3ROV - chains F and H of the 12 polymer chains in the assembly; structure by X-ray diffraction, 2.30 A resolution.

[Chain F (and H)]
Protein: Insulin
Notes: chain H of this document is another copy of the same molecule, construct and numbering; everything in this record applies to it too
UniProt: P01308 (INS_HUMAN); residues 1-30 here correspond to UniProt positions 25-54 (UniProt number = residue number + 24)
Chain sequence (30 residues; row label = number of the first residue in the row):
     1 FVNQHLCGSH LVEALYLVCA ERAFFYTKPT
Sequence notes: engineered mutation Ala-20 (Gly44 in P01308), Ala-23 (Gly47 in P01308), Lys-28 (Pro52 in P01308), Pro-29 (Lys53 in P01308)
Modified / non-standard residues: Ala-20 (D-alanine; DAL); Ala-23 (D-alanine; DAL)
Ion coordination: Zn2+: His-10 (shared with 1 residue of chain B; 1 residue of chain J)
Small-molecule neighbours: phenol (IPH): Cys-7, His-10, Leu-11, Ala-14

[Interface between chain F and chain H]
Pairs across the interface (31):
  Gln-4(F) / Tyr-16(H)
  His-5(F) / Tyr-16(H)  hydrogen bond (backbone-side chain)
  Gly-8(F) / Tyr-16(H)
  Ser-9(F) / Tyr-16(H)
  Val-12(F) / Val-12(H)
  Val-12(F) / Glu-13(H)
  Val-12(F) / Tyr-16(H)  hydrophobic
  Glu-13(F) / Ser-9(H)
  Glu-13(F) / Glu-13(H)
  Tyr-16(F) / Gln-4(H)
  Tyr-16(F) / His-5(H)  hydrogen bond (side chain-backbone)
  Tyr-16(F) / Gly-8(H)
  Tyr-16(F) / Ser-9(H)
  Tyr-16(F) / Val-12(H)  hydrophobic
  Tyr-16(F) / Tyr-26(H)  hydrophobic
  Tyr-16(F) / Lys-28(H)  hydrogen bond
  Ala-20(F) / Lys-28(H)
  Glu-21(F) / Thr-27(H)
  Glu-21(F) / Lys-28(H)
  Glu-21(F) / Pro-29(H)
  Ala-23(F) / Tyr-26(H)
  Phe-24(F) / Phe-25(H)
  Phe-24(F) / Tyr-26(H)  hydrogen bond (backbone-backbone)
  Phe-25(F) / Phe-24(H)
  Phe-25(F) / Phe-25(H)  hydrophobic
  Tyr-26(F) / Tyr-16(H)  hydrophobic
  Tyr-26(F) / Ala-23(H)
  Tyr-26(F) / Phe-24(H)  hydrogen bond (backbone-backbone)
  Lys-28(F) / Tyr-16(H)  hydrogen bond
  Lys-28(F) / Ala-20(H)
  Lys-28(F) / Glu-21(H)
Other interface residues (no listed pair), chain F (17 interface residues in all): Leu-17, Arg-22, Thr-27
Other interface residues (no listed pair), chain H (17 interface residues in all): Leu-17

[In short]
The chain F/chain H interface involves 17 residues from each chain; the contacts include 6 hydrogen bonds.
Polar pairs include His-5(F)/Tyr-16(H), Tyr-16(F)/Lys-28(H) and Phe-24(F)/Tyr-26(H). Bound to chain F: phenol.
Chain F and chain H are both Insulin; the structure, Insulin's biosynthesis and activity have opposing
structural requirements: a new factor in neonatal diabetes mellitus, was determined by X-ray diffraction.
